4BFG - chain A; structure by X-ray diffraction, 2.08 A resolution.

Chain A:
Molecule: Cell surface glycoprotein CD200 receptor 1
Organism: Mus musculus
Notes: fragment: extracellular domain, residues 26-228
UniProt: Q9ES57 (MO2R1_MOUSE); residues 2-204 here correspond to UniProt positions 26-228 (UniProt number = residue number + 24)
Amino-acid sequence (216 residues; numbered 2 to 217; the number before each row is that of its first residue):
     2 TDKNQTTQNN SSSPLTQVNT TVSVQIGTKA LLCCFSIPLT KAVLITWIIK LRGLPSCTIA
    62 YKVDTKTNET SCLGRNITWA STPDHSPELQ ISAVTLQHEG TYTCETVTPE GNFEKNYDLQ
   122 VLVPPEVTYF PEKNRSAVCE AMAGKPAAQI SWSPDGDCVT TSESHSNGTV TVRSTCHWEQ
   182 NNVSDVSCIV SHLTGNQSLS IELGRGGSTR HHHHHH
Unresolved in the structure: 2-14, 205-217
Sequence notes: expression tag (205-217)
Disulfide bonds: C35-C105, C58-C73, C140-C189, C159-C177
Glycans and other covalent adducts: cysteine (CYS) linked to C34; N-acetylglucosamine (NAG) linked to N20, N69, N168
UniProt features mapped onto this chain:
  - glycosylation (N-linked (GlcNAc...) asparagine): N5, N10, N11, N20, N69, N77, N135, N168, N183, N197
Reported in the primary citation:
  - post-translational modification sites: N20, N69, N168
  - binding site for cysteine: C34
  - binding site for N-acetylglucosamine: N20, N69, N168

In short:
N-acetylglucosamine is covalently linked to N20, N69 and N168. The paper reports a binding site for
N-acetylglucosamine at N20, N69 and N168; a binding site for cysteine at C34.
Chain A is Cell surface glycoprotein CD200 receptor 1 (Mus musculus); the structure, Structure of the
extracellular portion of mouse CD200R, was determined by X-ray diffraction (same publication as 4BFE).
